PDB entry 7M5O | electron microscopy, 3.54 A resolution | chains A and B

== Chain A ==
Name: CasPhi
Source organism: Biggievirus Mos11
Sequence (763 residues; numbered 1 to 763; the number before each row is that of its first residue):
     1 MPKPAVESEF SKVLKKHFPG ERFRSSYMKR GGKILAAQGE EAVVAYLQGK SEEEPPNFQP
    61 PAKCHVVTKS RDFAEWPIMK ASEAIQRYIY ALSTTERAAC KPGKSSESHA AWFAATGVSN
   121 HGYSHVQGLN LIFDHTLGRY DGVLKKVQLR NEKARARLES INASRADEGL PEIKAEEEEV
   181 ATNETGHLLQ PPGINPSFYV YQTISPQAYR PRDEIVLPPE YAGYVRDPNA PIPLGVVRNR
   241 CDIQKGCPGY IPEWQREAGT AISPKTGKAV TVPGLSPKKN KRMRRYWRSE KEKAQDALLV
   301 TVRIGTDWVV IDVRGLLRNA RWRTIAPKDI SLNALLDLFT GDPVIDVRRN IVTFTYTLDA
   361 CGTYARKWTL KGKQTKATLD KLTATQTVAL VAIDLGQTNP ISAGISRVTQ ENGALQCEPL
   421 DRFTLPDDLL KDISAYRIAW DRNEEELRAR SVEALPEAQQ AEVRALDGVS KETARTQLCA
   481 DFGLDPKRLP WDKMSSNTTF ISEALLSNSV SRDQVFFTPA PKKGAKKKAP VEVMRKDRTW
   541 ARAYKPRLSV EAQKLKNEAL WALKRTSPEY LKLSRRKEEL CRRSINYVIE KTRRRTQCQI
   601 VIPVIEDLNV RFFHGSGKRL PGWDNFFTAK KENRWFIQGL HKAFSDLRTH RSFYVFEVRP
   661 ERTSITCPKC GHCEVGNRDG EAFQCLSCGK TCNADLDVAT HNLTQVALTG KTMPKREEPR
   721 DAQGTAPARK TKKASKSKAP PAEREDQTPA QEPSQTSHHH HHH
Disordered / not traced: 1-52, 522-530, 717-763
Metal / ion sites: Zn2+: Cys667, Cys670, Cys685, Cys688
From the paper describing this entry:
  - catalytic residues: Asp394, Glu606, Asp695 (proposed by the authors, not directly observed)
  - conformationally variable residues (loop rearrangement): Asp607 to Arg634
  - mutagenesis - V126A/Q127A/N130A: abolished catalytic activity on DNA
  - mutagenesis - K29A/K33A, V126A/Q127A/N130A, D394A: decreased binding to DNA
  - mutagenesis - E606Q: decreased catalytic activity on DNA
  - mutagenesis - E159A/S160A/S164A/D167A/E168A: unchanged binding to dsSDNA
  - mutagenesis - K146A/R150A/K153A/R157A: unchanged catalytic activity
  - mutagenesis - E159A/S160A/S164A/D167A/E168A: increased catalytic activity on NTS

== Chain B ==
Molecule: crRNA
Sequence (45 nucleotides; each row starts with the number of its first residue; numbers below 1 keep their minus sign (C-24 is residue -24)):
   -24 CAACGAUUGC CCCUCACGAG GGGACAGCUG GUAAUGGGAU ACCUU
Disordered / not traced: -24, 14-20

== Interface between chain A and chain B ==
Contacting residue pairs (141; chain A residue first):
  Phe58(A) - A1(B)  base contact
  Pro61(A) - C0(B)  sugar contact
  Pro61(A) - A1(B)  sugar contact
  Pro61(A) - G2(B)  sugar contact
  His65(A) - G-16(B)  hydrogen bond to the sugar
  Lys146(A) - U4(B)  hydrogen bond to the sugar
  Lys146(A) - G5(B)  hydrogen bond to the sugar
  Arg150(A) - G5(B)  hydrogen bond to the phosphate
  Arg150(A) - G6(B)  salt bridge to the phosphate
  Lys153(A) - G6(B)  phosphate contact
  Lys153(A) - U7(B)  salt bridge to the phosphate
  Lys153(A) - A8(B)  hydrogen bond to the base
  Ile161(A) - U10(B)  sugar contact
  Ile161(A) - G11(B)  sugar contact
  Ser164(A) - G11(B)  sugar contact
  Arg165(A) - U10(B)  hydrogen bond to the base
  Ile173(A) - U10(B)  base contact
  Arg226(A) - U-18(B)  hydrogen bond to the base
  Ile232(A) - U-18(B)  base contact
  Pro233(A) - U-18(B)  base contact
  Leu234(A) - U-18(B)  phosphate contact
  Gly235(A) - U-18(B)  hydrogen bond to the phosphate
  Val236(A) - G-20(B)  base contact
  Val237(A) - G-20(B)  hydrogen bond to the base
  Arg238(A) - G-20(B)  hydrogen bond to the base
  Arg240(A) - G-20(B)  base contact
  Arg240(A) - G-5(B)  salt bridge to the phosphate
  Arg240(A) - G-4(B)  salt bridge to the phosphate
  Gly249(A) - A-6(B)  hydrogen bond to the phosphate
  Tyr250(A) - G-7(B)  hydrogen bond to the sugar
  Ile251(A) - A-6(B)  phosphate contact
  Ile251(A) - G-5(B)  phosphate contact
  Pro252(A) - A-6(B)  sugar contact
  Trp254(A) - C-10(B)  sugar contact
  Trp254(A) - A-9(B)  stacking on the base
  Trp254(A) - G-7(B)  base contact
  Gln255(A) - G-5(B)  hydrogen bond to the sugar
  Pro264(A) - A-9(B)  base contact
  Lys265(A) - C-8(B)  salt bridge to the phosphate
  Lys268(A) - A-9(B)  phosphate contact
  Val270(A) - U-11(B)  sugar contact
  Val270(A) - C-10(B)  sugar contact
  Pro273(A) - G-4(B)  sugar contact
  Gly274(A) - G-5(B)  sugar contact
  Gly274(A) - G-4(B)  sugar contact
  Leu275(A) - G-4(B)  phosphate contact
  Ser276(A) - G-4(B)  hydrogen bond to the phosphate
  Ser276(A) - G-3(B)  phosphate contact
  Lys278(A) - G-20(B)  base contact
  Lys279(A) - C-21(B)  phosphate contact
  Lys279(A) - G-20(B)  hydrogen bond to the sugar
  Asn280(A) - C-21(B)  hydrogen bond to the phosphate
  Asn280(A) - G-20(B)  hydrogen bond to the sugar
  Asn280(A) - A-19(B)  hydrogen bond to the base
  Lys281(A) - G-20(B)  hydrogen bond to the sugar
  Lys281(A) - A-19(B)  hydrogen bond to the base
  Lys281(A) - G-4(B)  salt bridge to the phosphate
  Lys281(A) - G-3(B)  phosphate contact
  Arg282(A) - A-19(B)  hydrogen bond to the base
  Arg282(A) - U-17(B)  salt bridge to the phosphate
  Arg282(A) - G-16(B)  hydrogen bond to the base
  Arg282(A) - C-15(B)  base contact
  Met283(A) - G-20(B)  base contact
  Met283(A) - A-19(B)  hydrogen bond to the sugar
  Met283(A) - U-18(B)  sugar contact
  Met283(A) - U-17(B)  phosphate contact
  Arg284(A) - U-17(B)  phosphate contact
  Arg284(A) - G-5(B)  phosphate contact
  Arg284(A) - G-4(B)  base contact
  Arg284(A) - G-3(B)  hydrogen bond to the base
  Arg285(A) - U-18(B)  base contact
  Arg285(A) - U-17(B)  phosphate contact
  Tyr286(A) - A-6(B)  phosphate contact
  Tyr286(A) - G-5(B)  hydrogen bond to the phosphate
  Trp287(A) - U-18(B)  base contact
  Trp287(A) - U-17(B)  sugar contact
  Lys293(A) - U-17(B)  sugar contact
  Asp296(A) - U-18(B)  hydrogen bond to the base
  Leu298(A) - U-18(B)  base contact
  Arg314(A) - U-18(B)  hydrogen bond to the base
  Arg314(A) - U-17(B)  hydrogen bond to the sugar
  Gly315(A) - U-17(B)  base contact
  Leu317(A) - U-18(B)  base contact
  Arg318(A) - A-19(B)  base contact
  Arg318(A) - U-17(B)  hydrogen bond to the base
  Arg318(A) - G-16(B)  hydrogen bond to the base
  Arg318(A) - A-1(B)  base contact
  Arg318(A) - C0(B)  hydrogen bond to the base
  Arg321(A) - A-19(B)  phosphate contact
  Arg321(A) - U-18(B)  salt bridge to the phosphate
  Trp322(A) - A-19(B)  base contact
  Trp322(A) - C0(B)  base contact
  Arg323(A) - C0(B)  phosphate contact
  Arg323(A) - A1(B)  salt bridge to the phosphate
  Lys328(A) - G-20(B)  phosphate contact
  Lys328(A) - A-19(B)  salt bridge to the phosphate
  Arg348(A) - U4(B)  salt bridge to the phosphate
  Arg349(A) - C3(B)  salt bridge to the phosphate
  Arg349(A) - U4(B)  salt bridge to the phosphate
  Thr353(A) - G2(B)  sugar contact
  Trp440(A) - U7(B)  base contact
  Ser496(A) - G12(B)  hydrogen bond to the base
  Arg538(A) - G12(B)  hydrogen bond to the base
  Arg542(A) - G11(B)  salt bridge to the phosphate
  Arg542(A) - G12(B)  salt bridge to the phosphate
  Lys545(A) - U10(B)  sugar contact
  Arg547(A) - A9(B)  hydrogen bond to the phosphate
  Arg547(A) - U10(B)  salt bridge to the phosphate
  Gln553(A) - A9(B)  hydrogen bond to the sugar
  Asn557(A) - A8(B)  hydrogen bond to the sugar
  Trp561(A) - G6(B)  phosphate contact
  Trp561(A) - A8(B)  hydrogen bond to the base
  Lys564(A) - G6(B)  base contact
  Lys564(A) - U7(B)  phosphate contact
  Lys564(A) - A8(B)  salt bridge to the phosphate
  Arg565(A) - G5(B)  salt bridge to the phosphate
  Tyr570(A) - G6(B)  hydrogen bond to the base
  Arg575(A) - C3(B)  salt bridge to the phosphate
  Arg576(A) - C-14(B)  sugar contact
  Arg576(A) - C-13(B)  sugar contact
  Lys577(A) - U7(B)  base contact
  Glu579(A) - G-2(B)  hydrogen bond to the base
  Glu579(A) - A-1(B)  sugar contact
  Arg582(A) - A-1(B)  phosphate contact
  Arg582(A) - C0(B)  phosphate contact
  Arg583(A) - G-2(B)  sugar contact
  Arg583(A) - A-1(B)  sugar contact
  Asn586(A) - A-1(B)  hydrogen bond to the phosphate
  Asn586(A) - C0(B)  phosphate contact
  Arg593(A) - A-23(B)  salt bridge to the phosphate
  Gln597(A) - A-23(B)  phosphate contact
  Gln599(A) - A-23(B)  base contact
  Phe612(A) - G12(B)  phosphate contact
  Phe612(A) - G13(B)  sugar contact
  Phe613(A) - G13(B)  base contact
  Arg619(A) - G12(B)  base contact
  Arg634(A) - G11(B)  hydrogen bond to the base
  Trp635(A) - U7(B)  hydrogen bond to the base
  His650(A) - A1(B)  base contact
  Arg662(A) - G13(B)  base contact
  Val675(A) - G13(B)  base contact
Other interface residues (no listed pair), chain A (104 interface residues in all): Gln59, Pro60, Lys63, Arg157, Pro248, Ala261, Ser263, Val272, Asp312, Asn319, Arg448, Arg535, Val550, Lys572, Asn609, Lys630, Arg651

== In short ==
104 residues of chain A and 35 residues of chain B are in contact; the contacts include 42 hydrogen bonds, 20
salt bridges and 1 aromatic stacking contact. Polar contacts include Lys153(A)-A8(B), Arg165(A)-U10(B) and
Arg226(A)-U-18(B). The paper reports catalytic residues Asp394(A), Glu606(A) and Asp695(A); K29A/K33A,
V126A/Q127A/N130A and D394A of chain A reduce binding to DNA; 6 substitutions were tested in all.
Here chain A is CasPhi (Biggievirus Mos11) and chain B is crRNA. Entry 7M5O (Cryo-EM structure of CasPhi-2
(Cas12j) bound to crRNA) was determined by electron microscopy (same publication as 7LYS and 7LYT).
